Entry 3ALQ (X-ray diffraction, 3.00 A resolution); this record covers chains B and R of the 6 polymer chains in the assembly.

== Chain B ==
Protein: Tumor necrosis factor
Organism: Homo sapiens
Notes: fragment: soluble form
UniProt: P01375 (TNFA_HUMAN); residues 1-157 here correspond to UniProt positions 77-233 (UniProt number = residue number + 76)
Sequence (157 residues; row label = number of the first residue in the row):
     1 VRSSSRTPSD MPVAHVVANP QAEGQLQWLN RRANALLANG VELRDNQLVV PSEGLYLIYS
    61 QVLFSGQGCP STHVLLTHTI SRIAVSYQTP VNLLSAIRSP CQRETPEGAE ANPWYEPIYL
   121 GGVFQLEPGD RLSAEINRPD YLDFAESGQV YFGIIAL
Disordered / not traced: 1-8, 103-110
Disulfides: Cys69-Cys101
Construct notes: engineered mutation Met11 (Lys87 in P01375), Ser65 (Lys141 in P01375), Pro90 (Lys166 in P01375), Arg98 (Lys174 in P01375), Asn112 (Lys188 in P01375), Pro128 (Lys204 in P01375)
Swiss-Prot annotation at these positions:
  - glycosylation: Ser4 (O-linked (GalNAc...) serine)

== Chain R ==
Protein: Tumor necrosis factor receptor superfamily member 1B
Organism: Homo sapiens
Notes: fragment: residues in UNP 33-205
UniProt: P20333 (TNR1B_HUMAN); residues 11-183 here correspond to UniProt positions 33-205 (UniProt number = residue number + 22)
Sequence (173 residues; each row starts with the number of its first residue):
    11 APEPGSTCRL REYYDQTAQM CCSKCSPGQH AKVFCTKTSD TVCDSCEDST YTQLWNWVPE
    71 CLSCGSRCSS DQVETQACTR EQNRICTCRP GWYCALSKQE GCRLCAPLRK CRPGFGVARP
   131 GTETSDVVCK PCAPGTFSNT TSSTDICRPH QICNVVAIPG NASMDAVCTS TSP
Disordered / not traced: 11-16, 179-183
Disulfides: Cys18-Cys31, Cys32-Cys45, Cys35-Cys53, Cys56-Cys71, Cys74-Cys88, Cys78-Cys96, Cys98-Cys115, Cys104-Cys112, Cys121-Cys139, Cys142-Cys157, Cys163-Cys178
Ion coordination: Co2+: His40, Asp54

== How chain B and chain R interact ==
Residue-residue contacts (20; chain B residue first):
  Leu75(B) - Leu106(R)  hydrophobic
  Leu75(B) - Leu114(R)  hydrophobic
  Thr77(B) - Leu106(R)
  Val85(B) - Trp67(R)
  Ser86(B) - Asn66(R)
  Ser86(B) - Trp67(R)  hydrogen bond (backbone-backbone)
  Ser86(B) - Val68(R)
  Tyr87(B) - Thr62(R)
  Tyr87(B) - Gln63(R)  hydrogen bond (side chain-backbone)
  Tyr87(B) - Leu64(R)
  Tyr87(B) - Asn66(R)
  Tyr87(B) - Val68(R)  hydrophobic
  Tyr87(B) - Leu72(R)
  Gln88(B) - Leu64(R)
  Thr89(B) - Leu64(R)
  Pro90(B) - Gln109(R)
  Val91(B) - Leu72(R)  hydrophobic
  Asn92(B) - Gln109(R)
  Ile97(B) - Leu106(R)  hydrophobic
  Ile97(B) - Arg113(R)
Other interface residues (no listed pair), chain B (15 interface residues in all): Ser71, Thr72, His73, Pro128
Other interface residues (no listed pair), chain R (18 interface residues in all): Gln26, Tyr61, Trp65, Tyr103, Ala105, Ala116, Arg119

== Summary ==
The interface between chain B and chain R involves 15 residues on one side and 18 on the other, with 2
hydrogen bonds. Among the polar pairs are Tyr87(B)-Gln63(R) and Ser86(B)-Trp67(R). His40(R) and Asp54(R)
coordinate Co2+.
Here chain B is Tumor necrosis factor and chain R is Tumor necrosis factor receptor superfamily member 1B,
both from Homo sapiens. Entry 3ALQ (Crystal structure of TNF-TNFR2 complex) was determined by X-ray
diffraction.
